PDB entry 3AM1 | X-ray diffraction, 2.40 A resolution | chains A and B

# Chain A
Name: L-seryl-tRNA(Sec) kinase
Organism: Methanocaldococcus jannaschii
Notes: EC 2.7.1.164
Reference sequence: Q58933 (PSTK_METJA); residues 5-252 here correspond to UniProt positions 1-248 (UniProt number = residue number - 4)
Chain sequence (260 residues; each row starts with the number of its first residue):
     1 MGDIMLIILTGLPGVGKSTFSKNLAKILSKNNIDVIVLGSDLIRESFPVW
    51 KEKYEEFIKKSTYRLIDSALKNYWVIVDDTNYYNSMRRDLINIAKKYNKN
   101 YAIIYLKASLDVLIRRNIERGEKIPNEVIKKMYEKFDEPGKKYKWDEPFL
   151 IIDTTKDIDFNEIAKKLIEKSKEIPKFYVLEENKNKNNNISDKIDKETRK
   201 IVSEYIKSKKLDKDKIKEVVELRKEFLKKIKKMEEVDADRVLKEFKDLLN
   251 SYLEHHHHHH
Not modelled in the structure: 1-2, 178-188, 233-235, 253-260
Sequence notes: expression tag (1-4, 253-260)
UniProt features mapped onto this chain:
  - binding site (ATP): Gly-11 to Ser-18
Metal / ion sites: Mg2+ near Ser-18 (its only coordinating residue here)
Residues lining bound ligands: ATP (adenosine-5'-triphosphate): Leu-12, Pro-13, Gly-14, Val-15, Gly-16, Lys-17, Ser-18, Thr-19, Asp-78, Arg-116, Thr-154
What the authors report for this chain:
  - binding site for ASL-truncated tRNA (chain B): Arg-88, Lys-142, Tyr-143, Lys-144, Trp-145, Arg-199, Val-202, Ile-206, Ile-216, Val-220
  - specificity-determining residues: Lys-142, Tyr-143
  - contacts within the chain: Asp-195/Arg-199 (salt bridge)
  - conformationally variable residues (order/disorder transition): Lys-207
  - mutagenesis - K207A: decreased catalytic activity
  - mutagenesis - K142A, W145A, D146A: unchanged catalytic activity

# Chain B
Molecule: ASL-truncated tRNA
Sequence (81 nucleotides; row label = number of the first residue in the row):
     1 GGCGCGGGGUACCGGGCUUGGUAGCCCGGGGCUUCGGCCGAGGGCGAGAG
    51 CCCUCGGGGUUCGAUUCCCCCCCUGCGCCGC

# Interface between chain A and chain B
Contacting residue pairs (45; chain A residue first):
  Tyr-82(A) / C81(B)  phosphate contact
  Tyr-83(A) / G80(B)  stacking on the base
  Tyr-83(A) / C81(B)  hydrogen bond to the phosphate
  Asn-84(A) / G1(B)  hydrogen bond to the base
  Asn-84(A) / C79(B)  base contact
  Asn-84(A) / G80(B)  hydrogen bond to the base
  Ser-85(A) / C79(B)  base contact
  Ser-85(A) / G80(B)  hydrogen bond to the base
  Arg-88(A) / C78(B)  salt bridge to the phosphate
  Arg-88(A) / C79(B)  salt bridge to the phosphate
  Asp-137(A) / G1(B)  base contact
  Asp-137(A) / G80(B)  hydrogen bond to the base
  Lys-141(A) / G1(B)  salt bridge to the phosphate
  Lys-142(A) / G1(B)  hydrogen bond to the base
  Lys-142(A) / G2(B)  hydrogen bond to the base
  Lys-142(A) / C3(B)  base contact
  Lys-142(A) / G77(B)  hydrogen bond to the base
  Tyr-143(A) / C76(B)  base contact
  Tyr-143(A) / G77(B)  hydrogen bond to the base
  Tyr-143(A) / C78(B)  hydrogen bond to the base
  Lys-144(A) / G75(B)  salt bridge to the phosphate
  Lys-144(A) / C76(B)  hydrogen bond to the phosphate
  Trp-145(A) / C76(B)  hydrogen bond to the phosphate
  Trp-145(A) / G77(B)  hydrogen bond to the phosphate
  Asn-189(A) / C25(B)  hydrogen bond to the sugar
  Ser-191(A) / C25(B)  sugar contact
  Asp-192(A) / U18(B)  sugar contact
  Asp-192(A) / G24(B)  hydrogen bond to the base
  Asp-192(A) / C25(B)  sugar contact
  Asp-195(A) / G24(B)  hydrogen bond to the sugar
  Lys-196(A) / U19(B)  salt bridge to the phosphate
  Arg-199(A) / U19(B)  hydrogen bond to the base
  Arg-199(A) / G21(B)  salt bridge to the phosphate
  Arg-199(A) / U22(B)  salt bridge to the phosphate
  Arg-199(A) / A23(B)  hydrogen bond to the base
  Arg-199(A) / U65(B)  hydrogen bond to the base
  Val-202(A) / G21(B)  base contact
  Ser-203(A) / G21(B)  hydrogen bond to the base
  Ile-206(A) / G21(B)  base contact
  Ile-216(A) / G21(B)  base contact
  Ile-216(A) / U22(B)  base contact
  Ile-216(A) / C62(B)  base contact
  Arg-223(A) / G21(B)  sugar contact
  Arg-223(A) / U22(B)  salt bridge to the phosphate
  Lys-232(A) / G37(B)  phosphate contact
Also at the interface, not in a pair above, chain A (28 interface residues in all): Lys-59, Met-86, Val-220, Glu-221, Lys-228
Also at the interface, not in a pair above, chain B (22 interface residues in all): G20, C38

# Overview
Chain A and chain B form an interface of 28 and 22 residues respectively, with 20 hydrogen bonds, 8 salt
bridges and 1 aromatic stacking contact. Polar pairs include Asn-84(A)/G1(B), Asn-84(A)/G80(B) and
Ser-85(A)/G80(B). From the paper: a binding site for ASL-truncated tRNA (chain B) at Arg-88(A), Lys-142(A) and
Tyr-143(A) among others; K207A of chain A reduces catalytic activity; 4 substitutions were tested in all.
Chain A is L-seryl-tRNA(Sec) kinase (Methanocaldococcus jannaschii) and chain B is ASL-truncated tRNA; the
structure, Crystal structure of O-Phosphoseryl-tRNA kinase complexed with anticodon-stem/loop truncated
tRNA(Sec), was determined by X-ray diffraction.
